8RBQ - chains G and B of the 7 polymer chains in the assembly; structure by electron microscopy, 3.32 A resolution.

[Chain G]
Protein: Ion-translocating oxidoreductase complex subunit G
Organism: Azotobacter vinelandii DJ
Notes: EC 7.-.-.-
UniProt: C1DMA4 (C1DMA4_AZOVD); residue numbers follow UniProt; this construct covers 1-229
Sequence (229 residues; each row starts with the number of its first residue):
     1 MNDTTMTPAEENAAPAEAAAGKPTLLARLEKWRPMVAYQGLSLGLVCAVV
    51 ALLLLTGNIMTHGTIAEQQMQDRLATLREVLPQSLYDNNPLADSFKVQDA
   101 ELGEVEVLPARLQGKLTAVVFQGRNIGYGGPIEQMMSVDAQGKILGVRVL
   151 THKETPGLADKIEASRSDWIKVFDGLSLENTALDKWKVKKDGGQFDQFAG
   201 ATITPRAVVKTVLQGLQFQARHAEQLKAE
Unresolved in the structure: 1-34, 229
Covalent attachments: flavin mononucleotide (FMN) linked to Thr202
Ligand contacts: FMN (flavin mononucleotide): Tyr128, Glu154, Thr155, Leu158, Ala159, Lys190, Gly200, Ala201, Ile203, Thr204

[Chain B]
Protein: Ion-translocating oxidoreductase complex subunit B
Organism: Azotobacter vinelandii DJ
Notes: EC 7.-.-.-
UniProt: C1DMA7 (C1DMA7_AZOVD); residues 1-174 here = UniProt positions 1-174
Sequence (174 residues; numbered 1 to 174; the number before each row is that of its first residue):
     1 MIEATLALTVMGVLLGCGLGLAARKFAVTDENPLIKEVSDLMPGSQCGQC
    51 GFPGCGAAAVAIVEGNASVTCCPPGGVGLAEKLAAILGVPLDASQVAAPM
   101 LARVEASQCIGCTRCYRACPTDAIVGASGQVHVVLEDACTGCGKCRDACP
   151 EDCVLLIPQEQTLDTWRWDKPAAA
Unresolved in the structure: 1, 27-75, 86-97
Bound ions: 4Fe-4S cluster Fe site 1: Cys109, Cys112, Cys115, Cys149; 4Fe-4S cluster Fe site 2: Cys119, Cys139, Cys142, Cys145
Ligand contacts:
  - 4Fe-4S cluster (SF4), molecule 1: Ala102, Ala118, Cys119, Thr121, Ala123, Ile124, Leu135, Ala138, Cys139, Thr140, Gly141, Cys142, Gly143, Lys144, Cys145, Leu156
  - 4Fe-4S cluster (SF4), molecule 2: Val104, Cys109, Ile110, Gly111, Cys112, Thr113, Arg114, Cys115, Val133, Cys149, Cys153, Val154

[How chain G and chain B interact]
Contacting residue pairs - 11 pairs, chain G then chain B:
  Val36(G) - Cys17(B)
  Val36(G) - Gly20(B)
  Val36(G) - Arg24(B)
  Gln39(G) - Gly16(B)  hydrogen bond (side chain-backbone)
  Gln39(G) - Leu19(B)
  Gln39(G) - Gly20(B)  hydrogen bond (side chain-backbone)
  Leu43(G) - Gly12(B)
  Cys47(G) - Leu8(B)  hydrophobic
  Ala48(G) - Thr9(B)
  Ala51(G) - Leu8(B)  hydrophobic
  Leu52(G) - Thr5(B)
Interface residues without a listed pair, chain G (11 interface residues in all): Gly40, Leu41, Gly44, Leu55
Interface residues without a listed pair, chain B (12 interface residues in all): Ile2, Val13, Leu21

[In short]
The interface between chain G and chain B involves 11 residues on one side and 12 on the other, with 2
hydrogen bonds. Polar contacts include Gln39(G)-Gly16(B) and Gln39(G)-Gly20(B). Ligands of chain B: 4Fe-4S
cluster. Covalently linked flavin mononucleotide: at Thr202(G).
Chain G is Ion-translocating oxidoreductase complex subunit G and chain B is Ion-translocating oxidoreductase
complex subunit B, both from Azotobacter vinelandii DJ; the structure, Cryo-EM structure of the
NADH:ferredoxin oxidoreductase RNF from Azotobacter vinelandii, dithionite reduced, was determined by electron
microscopy together with 8RB8, 8RB9, 8RBM and 8AHX from the same study.
